3D59 - chain A; structure by X-ray diffraction, 1.50 A resolution.

# Chain A
Name: Platelet-activating factor acetylhydrolase
Source organism: Homo sapiens
Notes: EC 3.1.1.47
UniProt: Q13093 (PAFA_HUMAN); numbering as in UniProt (aligned over 47-429)
Amino-acid sequence (383 residues; numbered 47 to 429; the number before each row is that of its first residue):
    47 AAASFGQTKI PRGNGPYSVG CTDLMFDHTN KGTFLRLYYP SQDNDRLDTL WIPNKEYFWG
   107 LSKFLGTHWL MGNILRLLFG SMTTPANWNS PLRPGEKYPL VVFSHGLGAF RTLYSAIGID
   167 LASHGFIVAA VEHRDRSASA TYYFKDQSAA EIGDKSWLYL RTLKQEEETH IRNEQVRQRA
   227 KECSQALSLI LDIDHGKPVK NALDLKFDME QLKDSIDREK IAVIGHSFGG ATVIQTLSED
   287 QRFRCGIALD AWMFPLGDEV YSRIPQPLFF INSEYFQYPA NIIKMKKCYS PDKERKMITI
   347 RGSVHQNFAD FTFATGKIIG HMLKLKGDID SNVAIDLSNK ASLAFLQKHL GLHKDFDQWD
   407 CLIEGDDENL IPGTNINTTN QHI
Unresolved in the structure: 47-53, 426-429
Curated features (UniProtKB/Swiss-Prot):
  - active site: Ser273 (Nucleophile), Asp296 (Charge relay system), His351 (Charge relay system)
  - glycosylation: Asn423 (N-linked (GlcNAc...) asparagine)
  - natural variant: Arg92 (R92H: Retains the ability to associate with HDL particles), Ile198 (I198T: Retains the ability to associate with HDL particles), Val279 (V279F: In PAFAD), Gln281 (Q281R: In PAFAD), Val379 (V379A: Retains the ability to associate with HDL particles)
  - mutagenesis: Ser108 (S108A: Activity is higher than wild-type), His114 (H114A/Q/E: Impairs the association with LDL particles), Trp115 (W115A: Impairs the association with LDL particles), Leu116 (L116A: Reduces the association with LDL particles), Met117 (M117A: Reduces the association with LDL particles), Tyr205 (Y205A: Impairs the association with LDL particles), Ser273 (S273A: Loss of activity), Asp286 (D286A: Almost no activity; D286N: Diminishes activity), Asp296 (D296A: Loss of activity; D296N: Loss of activity), Asp304 (D304A: No change in activity), Asp338 (D338A: Activity is higher than wild-type), His351 (H351A: Loss of activity), 4 further mutagenesis entries in UniProt
What the authors report for this chain:
  - catalytic residues: Leu153, Ser273, Phe274, Asp296, His351
  - disease-associated variants - V279F, Q281R: abolished catalytic activity (citing earlier work)
  - conformationally variable residues (order/disorder transition): His114 to Leu116

# Overview
UniProt lists 3 active-site residues and 16 mutagenesis sites. From the paper: catalytic residues Leu153,
Ser273 and Phe274 among others; V279F and Q281R abolish catalytic activity.
Chain A is Platelet-activating factor acetylhydrolase (Homo sapiens); the structure, Crystal structure of
human plasma platelet activating factor acetylhydrolase, was determined by X-ray diffraction (same publication
as 3D5E).
